PDB entry 8QKV | electron microscopy, 4.70 A resolution (low resolution: residue-level contacts below are approximate; hydrogen-bond / salt-bridge calls are withheld) | chains J and E of the 20 polymer chains in the assembly

Chain J:
Molecule: 194-nt DNA strand
Sequence (194 nucleotides; numbered -108 to 85; the number before each row is that of its first residue; numbers below 1 keep their minus sign (DG-108 is residue -108)):
  -108 GTAAGACACGACTTATCGCCACCCCGAGTACATGCACAGGATGTATATAT
   -58 CTGACACGTGCCTGGAGACTAGGGAGTAATCCCCTTGGCGGTTAAAACGC
    -8 GGGGGACAGCGCGTACGTGCGTTTAAGCGGTGCTAGAGCTGTCTACGACC
    42 AATTGAGCGGCCTCGGCACCGGGATTCTCCAGGGCGGCCGCGGA

Chain E:
Molecule: Histone H2A.2
Organism: Saccharomyces cerevisiae S288C
UniProtKB: P04912 (H2A2_YEAST); residues 0-126 here correspond to UniProt positions 1-127 (UniProt number = residue number + 1)
Chain sequence (158 residues; row label = number of the first residue in the row; numbering starts at 0):
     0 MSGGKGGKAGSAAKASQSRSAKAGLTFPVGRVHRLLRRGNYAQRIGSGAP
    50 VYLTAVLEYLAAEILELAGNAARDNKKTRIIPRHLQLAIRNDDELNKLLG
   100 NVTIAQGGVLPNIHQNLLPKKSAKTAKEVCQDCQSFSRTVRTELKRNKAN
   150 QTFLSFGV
Unresolved in the structure: 0-15, 119-157
Differences from the reference sequence: expression tag (127-157)
Curated features (UniProtKB/Swiss-Prot):
  - site: Lys119 (Not ubiquitinated)
  - modified residue: Ser1 (N-acetylserine), Lys4 (N6-acetyllysine), Lys7 (N6-acetyllysine), Lys13 (N6-succinyllysine), Lys21 (N6-succinyllysine), Gln105 (N5-methylglutamine), Lys119 (N6-malonyllysine)
  - cross-link: Lys126 (Glycyl lysine isopeptide (Lys-Gly) (interchain with G-Cter in SUMO))

Interface between chain J and chain E:
Residue-residue contacts - 13 pairs, chain J then chain E:
  DG38(J) - Arg43(E)
  DG38(J) - Ile44(E)
  DA39(J) - His32(E)
  DA39(J) - Arg36(E)
  DA39(J) - Ile44(E)
  DC40(J) - Arg36(E)
  DG46(J) - Gln16(E)
  DG48(J) - Thr25(E)
  DG57(J) - Thr77(E)
  DC58(J) - Lys75(E)
  DC58(J) - Lys76(E)
  DC58(J) - Thr77(E)
  DC58(J) - Arg78(E)
Interface residues without a listed pair, chain J (11 interface residues in all): DG-4, DA47, DA59, DC70
Interface residues without a listed pair, chain E (15 interface residues in all): Ser46, Ile80, Asn115, Leu116, Pro118

Overview:
11 residues of chain J face 15 of chain E across their interface.
Here chain J is a 194-nt DNA strand and chain E is Histone H2A.2 (Saccharomyces cerevisiae S288C). Entry 8QKV
(SWR1-nucleosome complex in configuration 2) was determined by electron microscopy (same publication as 8QKU).
